4PXL - chains A and B; structure by X-ray diffraction, 2.25 A resolution.

== Chain A ==
Protein: Cytosolic aldehyde dehydrogenase RF2C
Source organism: Zea mays
UniProt: Q8S531 (Q8S531_MAIZE); aligned to UniProt positions 2-502 over residues 2-502 (the alignment contains insertions or deletions, so no single offset holds)
Chain sequence (517 residues; each row starts with the number of its first residue; numbers below 1 keep their minus sign (Met-14 is residue -14)):
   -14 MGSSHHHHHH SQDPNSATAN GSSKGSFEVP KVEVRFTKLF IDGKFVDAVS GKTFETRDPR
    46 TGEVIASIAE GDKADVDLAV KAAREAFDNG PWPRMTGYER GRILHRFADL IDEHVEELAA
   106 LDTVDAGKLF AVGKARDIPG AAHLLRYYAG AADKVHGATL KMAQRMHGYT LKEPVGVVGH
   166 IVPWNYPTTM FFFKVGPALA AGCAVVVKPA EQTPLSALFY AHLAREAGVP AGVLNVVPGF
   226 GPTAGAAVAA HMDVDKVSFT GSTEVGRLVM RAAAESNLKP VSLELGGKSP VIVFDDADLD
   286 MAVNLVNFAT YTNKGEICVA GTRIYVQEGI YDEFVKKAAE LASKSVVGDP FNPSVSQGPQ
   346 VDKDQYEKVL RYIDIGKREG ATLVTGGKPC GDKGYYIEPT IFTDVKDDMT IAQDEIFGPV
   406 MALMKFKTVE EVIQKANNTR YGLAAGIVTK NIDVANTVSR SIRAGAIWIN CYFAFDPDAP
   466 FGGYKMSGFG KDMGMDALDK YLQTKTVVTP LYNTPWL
Unresolved in the structure: -14 to 16
Modified residues: Cys303 (s-hydroxycysteine; CSO)
Construct notes: initiating methionine (-14); expression tag (-13 to 1)
Ion coordination: Na+: Thr41, Arg42, Asp110, Gln197
Residues lining bound ligands: NAD (nicotinamide-adenine-dinucleotide): Ile166, Val167, Pro168, Trp169, Asn170, Lys193, Pro194, Ala195, Glu196, Gln197, Phe225, Gly226, Pro227, Gly230, Ala231, Phe244, Thr245, Gly246, Ser247, Val250, Leu253, Val254, Glu269, Leu270, Gly271, Cys303, Gln350, Lys353, Glu400, Ile401, Phe402

== Chain B ==
Protein: Cytosolic aldehyde dehydrogenase RF2C
Source organism: Zea mays
UniProt: Q8S531 (Q8S531_MAIZE); aligned to UniProt positions 2-502 over residues 2-502 (the alignment contains insertions or deletions, so no single offset holds)
Chain sequence (517 residues; numbered -14 to 502; the number before each row is that of its first residue; numbers below 1 keep their minus sign (Met-14 is residue -14)):
   -14 MGSSHHHHHH SQDPNSATAN GSSKGSFEVP KVEVRFTKLF IDGKFVDAVS GKTFETRDPR
    46 TGEVIASIAE GDKADVDLAV KAAREAFDNG PWPRMTGYER GRILHRFADL IDEHVEELAA
   106 LDTVDAGKLF AVGKARDIPG AAHLLRYYAG AADKVHGATL KMAQRMHGYT LKEPVGVVGH
   166 IVPWNYPTTM FFFKVGPALA AGCAVVVKPA EQTPLSALFY AHLAREAGVP AGVLNVVPGF
   226 GPTAGAAVAA HMDVDKVSFT GSTEVGRLVM RAAAESNLKP VSLELGGKSP VIVFDDADLD
   286 MAVNLVNFAT YTNKGEICVA GTRIYVQEGI YDEFVKKAAE LASKSVVGDP FNPSVSQGPQ
   346 VDKDQYEKVL RYIDIGKREG ATLVTGGKPC GDKGYYIEPT IFTDVKDDMT IAQDEIFGPV
   406 MALMKFKTVE EVIQKANNTR YGLAAGIVTK NIDVANTVSR SIRAGAIWIN CYFAFDPDAP
   466 FGGYKMSGFG KDMGMDALDK YLQTKTVVTP LYNTPWL
Unresolved in the structure: -14 to 16
Construct notes: initiating methionine (-14); expression tag (-13 to 1)
Ion coordination: Na+: Thr41, Arg42, Asp110, Gln197
Residues lining bound ligands: NAD (nicotinamide-adenine-dinucleotide): Ile166, Val167, Pro168, Trp169, Asn170, Lys193, Pro194, Ala195, Glu196, Gln197, Phe225, Gly226, Pro227, Gly230, Ala231, Phe244, Thr245, Gly246, Ser247, Val250, Leu253, Val254, Glu269, Leu270, Gly271, Cys303, Gln350, Lys353, Glu400, Ile401, Phe402

== How chain A and chain B interact ==
Residue-residue contacts (116; chain A residue first):
  Arg69(A) - Arg448(B)
  Phe72(A) - Arg448(B)
  Asp73(A) - Arg448(B)  salt bridge
  His128(A) - Ala148(B)
  Leu145(A) - Asp463(B)
  Leu145(A) - Ala464(B)  hydrophobic
  Lys146(A) - Asp461(B)
  Lys146(A) - Asp463(B)  hydrogen bond (backbone-side chain)
  Met147(A) - Asp461(B)
  Ala148(A) - His128(B)
  Ala148(A) - Asp461(B)  hydrogen bond (backbone-side chain)
  Met151(A) - Ala459(B)  hydrophobic
  Thr155(A) - Pro465(B)
  Leu156(A) - Arg445(B)
  Glu158(A) - Arg445(B)
  Glu158(A) - Tyr469(B)  hydrogen bond
  Met237(A) - Met471(B)  hydrophobic
  Thr248(A) - Leu263(B)
  Arg252(A) - Ala259(B)  hydrogen bond (side chain-backbone)
  Arg252(A) - Glu260(B)
  Arg252(A) - Ser261(B)  hydrogen bond (side chain-backbone)
  Arg252(A) - Asn262(B)
  Arg252(A) - Leu263(B)
  Met255(A) - Met255(B)
  Met255(A) - Ala258(B)  hydrophobic
  Met255(A) - Ala259(B)  hydrophobic
  Met255(A) - Lys264(B)
  Arg256(A) - Arg256(B)
  Arg256(A) - Ala259(B)
  Arg256(A) - Glu260(B)  salt bridge
  Ala258(A) - Met255(B)  hydrophobic
  Ala259(A) - Arg252(B)  hydrogen bond (backbone-side chain)
  Ala259(A) - Met255(B)  hydrophobic
  Ala259(A) - Arg256(B)
  Glu260(A) - Arg252(B)
  Glu260(A) - Arg256(B)  salt bridge
  Ser261(A) - Arg252(B)  hydrogen bond (backbone-side chain)
  Asn262(A) - Arg252(B)
  Asn262(A) - Met471(B)
  Leu263(A) - Thr248(B)
  Leu263(A) - Leu268(B)  hydrophobic
  Leu263(A) - Leu270(B)  hydrophobic
  Leu263(A) - Phe474(B)
  Lys264(A) - Met255(B)
  Pro265(A) - Phe474(B)  hydrophobic
  Leu268(A) - Leu263(B)  hydrophobic
  Leu270(A) - Leu263(B)  hydrophobic
  Ser444(A) - Lys490(B)  hydrogen bond (backbone-side chain)
  Arg445(A) - Leu156(B)
  Arg445(A) - Glu158(B)
  Arg445(A) - Lys490(B)  hydrogen bond (backbone-side chain)
  Ile447(A) - Lys490(B)  hydrogen bond (backbone-side chain)
  Arg448(A) - Arg69(B)
  Arg448(A) - Phe72(B)
  Arg448(A) - Asp73(B)  salt bridge
  Ala449(A) - Lys490(B)
  Gly450(A) - Thr489(B)
  Gly450(A) - Lys490(B)
  Gly450(A) - Thr491(B)  hydrogen bond (backbone-backbone)
  Ala451(A) - Thr491(B)
  Ile452(A) - Lys490(B)
  Ile452(A) - Thr491(B)  hydrogen bond (backbone-backbone)
  Ile452(A) - Val492(B)
  Ile452(A) - Val493(B)  hydrogen bond (backbone-backbone)
  Trp453(A) - Val493(B)
  Ile454(A) - Val492(B)  hydrophobic
  Ile454(A) - Val493(B)  hydrogen bond (backbone-backbone)
  Ile454(A) - Thr494(B)  hydrogen bond (backbone-side chain)
  Ile454(A) - Pro495(B)
  Asn455(A) - Pro495(B)
  Cys456(A) - Val493(B)  hydrogen bond (side chain-backbone)
  Ala459(A) - Met151(B)  hydrophobic
  Ala459(A) - Val493(B)  hydrophobic
  Asp461(A) - Lys146(B)
  Asp461(A) - Met147(B)
  Asp461(A) - Ala148(B)  hydrogen bond (side chain-backbone)
  Asp463(A) - Leu145(B)
  Asp463(A) - Lys146(B)  hydrogen bond (side chain-backbone)
  Ala464(A) - Leu145(B)  hydrophobic
  Ala464(A) - Thr491(B)
  Pro465(A) - Thr155(B)
  Pro465(A) - Thr491(B)  hydrogen bond (backbone-side chain)
  Tyr469(A) - Glu158(B)  hydrogen bond
  Tyr469(A) - Gln488(B)
  Tyr469(A) - Thr489(B)
  Tyr469(A) - Lys490(B)
  Met471(A) - Asn262(B)
  Phe474(A) - Leu263(B)
  Phe474(A) - Pro265(B)
  Lys476(A) - Thr489(B)  hydrogen bond (side chain-backbone)
  Gln488(A) - Tyr469(B)
  Thr489(A) - Pro465(B)
  Thr489(A) - Tyr469(B)
  Thr489(A) - Lys476(B)  hydrogen bond (backbone-side chain)
  Lys490(A) - Ser444(B)  hydrogen bond (side chain-backbone)
  Lys490(A) - Arg445(B)  hydrogen bond (side chain-backbone)
  Lys490(A) - Ile447(B)  hydrogen bond (side chain-backbone)
  Lys490(A) - Ala449(B)
  Lys490(A) - Gly450(B)
  Lys490(A) - Ile452(B)
  Lys490(A) - Tyr469(B)
  Thr491(A) - Gly450(B)  hydrogen bond (backbone-backbone)
  Thr491(A) - Ala451(B)
  Thr491(A) - Ile452(B)  hydrogen bond (backbone-backbone)
  Thr491(A) - Ala464(B)
  Thr491(A) - Pro465(B)  hydrogen bond (side chain-backbone)
  Val492(A) - Ile452(B)
  Val492(A) - Ile454(B)  hydrophobic
  Val493(A) - Ile452(B)  hydrogen bond (backbone-backbone)
  Val493(A) - Trp453(B)
  Val493(A) - Ile454(B)  hydrogen bond (backbone-backbone)
  Val493(A) - Cys456(B)  hydrogen bond (backbone-side chain)
  Val493(A) - Ala459(B)  hydrophobic
  Thr494(A) - Ile454(B)  hydrogen bond (side chain-backbone)
  Pro495(A) - Ile454(B)
  Pro495(A) - Asn455(B)
Interface residues without a listed pair, chain A (65 interface residues in all): Gln149, Tyr154, Gly251, Val266, Asn441, Ser446, Phe460, Lys470, Asp481
Interface residues without a listed pair, chain B (64 interface residues in all): Gln149, Tyr154, Gly251, Val266, Asn441, Ser446, Phe460, Lys470, Asp481

== Overview ==
65 residues of chain A and 64 residues of chain B are in contact, with 32 hydrogen bonds and 4 salt bridges.
Polar pairs include Asp73(A)-Arg448(B), Arg256(A)-Glu260(B) and Glu260(A)-Arg256(B). Chain A binds NAD. Chain
B binds NAD. Thr41(A), Arg42(A), Asp110(A) and Gln197(A) coordinate Na+.
Here chain A is Cytosolic aldehyde dehydrogenase RF2C and chain B is Cytosolic aldehyde dehydrogenase RF2C,
both from Zea mays. Entry 4PXL (Structure of Zm ALDH2-3 (RF2C) in complex with NAD) was determined by X-ray
diffraction together with 4PXN and 4PZ2 from the same study.
